Entry 9B2M (electron microscopy, 3.09 A resolution); this record covers chains D and H of the 12 polymer chains in the assembly.

Chain D:
Molecule: Hemagglutinin HA2 chain
Source organism: Influenza A virus
Reference sequence: Q6WG00 (Q6WG00_9INFA); residues 327-552 here correspond to UniProt positions 340-565 (UniProt number = residue number + 13)
Amino-acid sequence (226 residues; row label = number of the first residue in the row):
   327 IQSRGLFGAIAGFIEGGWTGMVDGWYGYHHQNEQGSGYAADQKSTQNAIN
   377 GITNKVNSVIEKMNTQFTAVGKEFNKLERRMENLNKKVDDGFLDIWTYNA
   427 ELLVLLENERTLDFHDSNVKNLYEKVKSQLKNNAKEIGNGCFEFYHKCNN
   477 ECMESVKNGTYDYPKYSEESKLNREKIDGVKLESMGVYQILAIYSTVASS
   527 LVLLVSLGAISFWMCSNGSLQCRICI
Unresolved in the structure: 327-335, 504-552
Disulfide bonds: Cys474-Cys478

Chain H:
Molecule: Heavy chain monoclonal antibody Fab 3_S0008
Source organism: Mus sp
Notes: antibody fragment or engineered binder
Amino-acid sequence (233 residues; numbered 1 to 229 plus 4 insertion-coded residues; the number before each row is that of its first residue; a row labelled like 82A-82C holds insertion residues (82A, then the next letters in order)):
     1 QVQLVQSGAEVKKPGSSVKVSCKASGGTFRTFGISWVRQAPGQGLEWMGW
    51 II
   52A P
    53 IIGTPNYAQKFQGRVIITADESSNTAYMEL
82A-82C NSL
    83 KSEDTAVYYCAKEGRALLRYFDWLPLDAFDIWGQGTMVTVSSASTKGPSV
   133 FPLAPSSKSTSGGTAALGCLVKDYFPEPVTVSWNSGALTSGVHTFPAVLQ
   183 SSGLYSLSSVVTVPSSSLGTQTYICNVNHKPSNTKVDKKVEPKSCDK
Unresolved in the structure: 124-229
Disulfide bonds: Cys22-Cys92
Small-molecule neighbours: N-acetylglucosamine (NAG; 2-acetamido-2-deoxy-beta-D-glucopyranose): Asp72, Glu73, Ser74

How chain D and chain H interact:
Contacting residue pairs (25):
  Asp349(D) - Phe103(H)
  Asp349(D) - Trp105(H)
  Gly350(D) - Phe103(H)
  Trp351(D) - Tyr102(H)  hydrophobic
  Trp351(D) - Phe103(H)
  Ala366(D) - Trp105(H)  hydrophobic
  Asp367(D) - Trp105(H)
  Ser370(D) - Phe103(H)
  Thr371(D) - Trp105(H)
  Thr371(D) - Leu106(H)
  Gln372(D) - Leu99(H)
  Gln372(D) - Leu106(H)
  Gln372(D) - Pro107(H)
  Ile375(D) - Leu100(H)
  Ile375(D) - Tyr102(H)  hydrophobic
  Ile375(D) - Phe103(H)  hydrophobic
  Ile375(D) - Leu106(H)  hydrophobic
  Asn376(D) - Arg97(H)  hydrogen bond
  Asn376(D) - Leu99(H)
  Thr379(D) - Leu99(H)
  Thr379(D) - Leu100(H)  hydrogen bond (side chain-backbone)
  Asn380(D) - Arg97(H)
  Val382(D) - Leu100(H)  hydrophobic
  Asn383(D) - Thr31(H)  hydrogen bond
  Ile386(D) - Arg30(H)
Also at the interface, not in a pair above, chain D (17 interface residues in all): Ile378, Glu387
Also at the interface, not in a pair above, chain H (12 interface residues in all): Thr28, Ala98

Summary:
Chain D and chain H form an interface of 17 and 12 residues respectively; the contacts include 3 hydrogen
bonds. Polar contacts include Asn376(D)-Arg97(H), Thr379(D)-Leu100(H) and Asn383(D)-Thr31(H). Bound to chain
H: N-acetylglucosamine.
Here chain D is Hemagglutinin HA2 chain (Influenza A virus) and chain H is Heavy chain monoclonal antibody Fab
3_S0008 (Mus sp). Entry 9B2M (Hemagglutinin H1 New Caledonia 1999 in complex with monoclonal antibody Fab
43_S0008) was determined by electron microscopy.
